PDB entry 4PH8 | X-ray diffraction, 1.55 A resolution | chain A

== Chain A ==
Molecule: Aggregative adherence fimbrial subunit AggA
Organism: Escherichia coli O104:H4 str. C227-11
UniProt: G5TBZ9 (G5TBZ9_ECOLX); residues 10-136 here correspond to UniProt positions 41-167 (UniProt number = residue number + 31)
Amino-acid sequence (156 residues; row label = number of the first residue in the row):
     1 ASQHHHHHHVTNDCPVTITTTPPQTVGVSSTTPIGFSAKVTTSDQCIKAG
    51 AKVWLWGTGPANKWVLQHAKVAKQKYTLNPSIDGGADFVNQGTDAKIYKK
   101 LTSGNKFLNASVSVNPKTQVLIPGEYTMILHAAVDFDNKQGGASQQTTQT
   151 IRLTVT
Disordered / not traced: 1-6
Sequence notes: expression tag (1-9, 137-156)
Disulfide bonds: Cys14-Cys46

== In short ==
Chain A is Aggregative adherence fimbrial subunit AggA (Escherichia coli O104:H4 str. C227-11); the structure,
Crystal structure of AggA, the major subunit of aggregative adherence fimbriae type I (AAF/I) from the ...,
was determined by X-ray diffraction together with 4OR1 and 4PHX from the same study.
